8ZRT - chains R and L; structure by electron microscopy, 3.62 A resolution.

# Chain R
Name: Endothelin receptor type B
Organism: Homo sapiens
UniProt: P24530 (EDNRB_HUMAN); numbering as in UniProt (aligned over 66-407)
Sequence (346 residues; numbered 62 to 407; the number before each row is that of its first residue):
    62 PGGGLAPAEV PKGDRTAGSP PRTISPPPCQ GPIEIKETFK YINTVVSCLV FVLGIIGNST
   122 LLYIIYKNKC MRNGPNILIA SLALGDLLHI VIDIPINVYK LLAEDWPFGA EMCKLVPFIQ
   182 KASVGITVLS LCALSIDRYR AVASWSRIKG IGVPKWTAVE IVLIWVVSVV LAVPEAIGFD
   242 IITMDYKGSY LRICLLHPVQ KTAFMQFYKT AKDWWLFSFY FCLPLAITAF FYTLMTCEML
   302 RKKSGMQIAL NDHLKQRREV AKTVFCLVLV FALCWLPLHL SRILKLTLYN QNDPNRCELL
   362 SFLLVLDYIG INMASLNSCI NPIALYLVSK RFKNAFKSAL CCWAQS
Disordered / not traced: 62-89, 129-132, 207-214, 302-317, 400-407
Construct notes: expression tag (62-65); conflict Tyr124 (Arg in P24530), Ala396 (Cys in P24530), Ala400 (Cys in P24530), Ala405 (Cys in P24530)
Disulfide bonds: Cys90-Cys358, Cys174-Cys255
Swiss-Prot annotation at these positions:
  - modified residue: Ser305 (Phosphoserine)
  - lipidation (S-palmitoyl cysteine): Cys402, Cys403
From the paper describing this entry:
  - mutagenesis - R199A, Y293F, N382A: abolished signaling with Endothelin-1 (chain L)
  - mutagenesis - L386A, L386I, L386N, L386V, L386Y: decreased signaling with Endothelin-1 (chain L)
  - mutagenesis - N134A, H314A, R318A, V389A, K391A: unchanged signaling

# Chain L
Name: Endothelin-1
Organism: Homo sapiens
UniProt: P05305 (EDN1_HUMAN); residues 1-21 here correspond to UniProt positions 53-73 (UniProt number = residue number + 52)
Sequence (21 residues; row label = number of the first residue in the row):
     1 CSCSSLMDKE CVYFCHLDII W
Disulfide bonds: Cys1-Cys15, Cys3-Cys11
Swiss-Prot annotation at these positions:
  - site: Trp21 (Cleavage)

# Chain R / chain L interface
Residue-residue contacts (39):
  Ile94(R) - Phe14(L)  hydrophobic
  Ile94(R) - Leu17(L)
  Asn158(R) - Ile19(L)
  Asn158(R) - Ile20(L)
  Lys161(R) - His16(L)  hydrogen bond (side chain-backbone)
  Lys161(R) - Ile20(L)
  Glu165(R) - His16(L)  hydrogen bond (backbone-side chain)
  Glu165(R) - Leu17(L)
  Asp166(R) - His16(L)
  Pro178(R) - Ile20(L)  hydrophobic
  Gln181(R) - Ile20(L)  hydrogen bond (side chain-backbone)
  Gln181(R) - Trp21(L)
  Lys182(R) - Trp21(L)  hydrogen bond (side chain-backbone)
  Val185(R) - Trp21(L)  hydrophobic
  Glu236(R) - Trp21(L)
  Tyr247(R) - Tyr13(L)  hydrophobic
  Leu252(R) - His16(L)
  Ile254(R) - Val12(L)
  Ile254(R) - Cys15(L)
  Ile254(R) - His16(L)
  Leu257(R) - Cys1(L)
  Pro259(R) - Cys3(L)
  Lys270(R) - Ser2(L)
  Lys273(R) - Trp21(L)
  Leu277(R) - Trp21(L)
  Trp336(R) - Trp21(L)  hydrophobic
  Arg343(R) - Asp18(L)  salt bridge
  Arg343(R) - Trp21(L)
  Gln352(R) - Ser4(L)
  Arg357(R) - Glu10(L)  salt bridge
  Leu365(R) - Phe14(L)  hydrophobic
  Leu365(R) - Leu17(L)  hydrophobic
  Leu365(R) - Asp18(L)
  Asp368(R) - Asp18(L)
  Asp368(R) - Ile19(L)
  Tyr369(R) - Leu17(L)  hydrogen bond (side chain-backbone)
  Tyr369(R) - Asp18(L)  hydrogen bond (side chain-backbone)
  Tyr369(R) - Ile19(L)  hydrophobic
  Ile372(R) - Ile19(L)  hydrophobic
Also at the interface, not in a pair above, chain R (34 interface residues in all): Glu95, Ile96, Trp167, Phe240, Leu256, Leu339, Tyr350, Leu361
Also at the interface, not in a pair above, chain L (16 interface residues in all): Ser5

# Overview
34 residues of chain R and 16 residues of chain L are in contact; the contacts include 6 hydrogen bonds and 2
salt bridges. Polar contacts include Arg343(R)-Asp18(L), Arg357(R)-Glu10(L) and Lys161(R)-His16(L). The paper
reports that L386A, L386I and L386N of chain R, among others, reduce signaling with Endothelin-1 (chain L);
R199A, Y293F and N382A of chain R abolish signaling with Endothelin-1 (chain L); 13 substitutions were tested
in all.
Chain R is Endothelin receptor type B and chain L is Endothelin-1, both from Homo sapiens; the structure,
Cryo-EM structure focused on the receptor of the ET-1 bound ETBR-DNGI complex, was determined by electron
microscopy together with 8XWP and 8XWQ from the same study.
